Entry 4M9H (X-ray diffraction, 2.39 A resolution); this record covers chains A and T of the 4 polymer chains in the assembly.

# Chain A
Protein: DNA polymerase beta
Organism: Homo sapiens
Notes: EC 2.7.7.7, 4.2.99.-
UniProt: P06746 (DPOLB_HUMAN); numbering as in UniProt (aligned over 1-335)
Chain sequence (335 residues; each row starts with the number of its first residue):
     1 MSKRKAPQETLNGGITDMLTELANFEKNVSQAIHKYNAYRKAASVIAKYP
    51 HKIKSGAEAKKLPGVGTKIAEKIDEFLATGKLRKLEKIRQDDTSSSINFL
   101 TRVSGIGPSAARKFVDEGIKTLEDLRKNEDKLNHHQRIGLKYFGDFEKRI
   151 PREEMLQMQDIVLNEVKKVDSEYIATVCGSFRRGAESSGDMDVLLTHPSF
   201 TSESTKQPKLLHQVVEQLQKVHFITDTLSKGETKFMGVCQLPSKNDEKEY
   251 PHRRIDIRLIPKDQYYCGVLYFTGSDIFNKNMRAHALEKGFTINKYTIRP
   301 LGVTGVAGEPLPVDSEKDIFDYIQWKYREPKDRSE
Unresolved in the structure: 1-10, 203-208, 244-247, 335
Differences from the reference sequence: engineered mutation Lys295 (Glu in P06746)
Ion coordination: Na+ site 1: Lys60, Leu62, Val65 (shared with 1 residue of chain D); Na+ site 2: Thr101, Val103, Ile106 (shared with 1 residue of chain P)
Small-molecule neighbours: dTTP (TTP): Arg149, Gly179, Ser180, Arg183, Ser187, Ser188, Gly189, Asp190, Asp192
Curated features (UniProtKB/Swiss-Prot):
  - region: Arg183 to Asp192 (DNA-binding)
  - active site: Lys72 (Nucleophile)
  - binding site (K(+)): Lys60, Leu62, Val65, Thr101, Val103, Ile106
  - binding site (Na(+)): Lys60, Leu62, Val65, Thr101, Val103, Ile106
  - binding site (dATP): Arg149, Ser180, Arg183, Gly189, Asp190
  - binding site (dCTP): Arg149, Ser180, Arg183, Gly189, Asp190
  - binding site (dGTP): Arg149, Ser180, Arg183, Gly189, Asp190, Asp192
  - binding site (dTTP): Arg149, Ser180, Arg183, Gly189, Asp190
  - binding site (Mg(2+)): Asp190, Asp192, Asp256
  - modified residue: Lys72 (N6-acetyllysine), Arg83 (Omega-N-methylarginine), Arg152 (Omega-N-methylarginine)
  - cross-link (Glycyl lysine isopeptide (Lys-Gly)): Lys41 (interchain with G-Cter in ubiquitin), Lys61 (interchain with G-Cter in ubiquitin), Lys81 (interchain with G-Cter in ubiquitin)
  - natural variant: Leu22 (L22P: Found in a gastric cancer sample; uncertain significance), Tyr39 (Y39C: Found in a gastric cancer sample; uncertain significance), Gly118 (G118V: Decreased DNA-directed DNA polymerase activity), Arg137 (R137Q: Decreased function in base-excision repair), Arg149 (R149I: Decreased DNA-directed DNA polymerase activity), Asp160 (D160N: Found in a gastric cancer sample; uncertain significance), Cys239 (C239R: Found in a gastric cancer sample; uncertain significance), Lys289 (K289M: Found in a colon cancer sample; uncertain significance), Asn294 (N294D: Found in a gastric cancer sample; uncertain significance), Lys295 (E295K: Found in a gastric cancer sample; uncertain significance; this construct carries the variant)
  - mutagenesis: Phe25 (F25W: No effect on 5'-dRP lyase activity. Decreased ssDNA binding), His34 (H34G: Decreased 5'-dRP lyase activity. Decreased ssDNA binding), Lys35 (K35A: Decreased 5'-dRP lyase activity. Decreased ssDNA binding. Loss of 5'-dRP lyase activity; when associated with A-68 and A-72. Decreased ssDNA binding; when associated with A-68 and A-72 ...), Tyr39 (Y39F: No effect on 5'-dRP lyase activity; Y39Q: Abolishes DNA polymerase and 5'-dRP lyase activity), Lys41 (K41R: Abolishes ubiquitination; when associated with R-61 and R-81), Lys60 (K60A: Decreased 5'-dRP lyase activity. Decreased ssDNA binding), Lys61 (K61R: Abolishes ubiquitination; when associated with R-41 and R-81), Lys68 (K68A: No effect on 5'-dRP lyase activity. Decreased ssDNA binding. Loss of 5'-dRP lyase activity; when associated with A-35 and A-72. Decreased ssDNA binding; when associated with A-35 and A-72 ...), Glu71 (E71Q: No effect on 5'-dRP lyase activity. No effect on structure shown by circular dichroism. No effect on ssDNA binding), Lys72 (K72A: Severely reduced 5'-dRP lyase activity. Does not affect ssDNA binding. Loss of 5'-dRP lyase activity; when associated with A-35 and A-68. Decreased ssDNA binding ...), Glu75 (E75A: Slightly decreased 5'-dRP lyase activity. Decreased ssDNA binding. No effect on structure shown by circular dichroism), Lys81 (K81R: Abolishes ubiquitination; when associated with R-41 and R-61), 5 further mutagenesis entries in UniProt
From the paper describing this entry:
  - conformationally variable residues (side-chain flip): Arg258
  - mutagenesis - E295K (225-fold): decreased binding to dTTP
  - mutagenesis - E295K (225-fold): decreased binding to cognate nucleotide
  - mutagenesis - E295K (220-fold): decreased catalytic activity on correct incorporation

# Chain T
Molecule: DNA Template Strand
Sequence (16 nucleotides; row label = number of the first residue in the row):
     1 CCGACAGCGCATCAGC

# How chain A and chain T interact
Contacting residue pairs (15; chain A residue first):
  His34(A) - DC5(T)  stacking on the base
  Asn133(A) - DT12(T)  phosphate contact
  His134(A) - DT12(T)  phosphate contact
  Ser229(A) - DC10(T)  phosphate contact
  Ser229(A) - DA11(T)  sugar contact
  Lys230(A) - DC10(T)  hydrogen bond to the phosphate
  Lys230(A) - DA11(T)  hydrogen bond to the phosphate
  Gly231(A) - DC10(T)  phosphate contact
  Glu232(A) - DC10(T)  hydrogen bond to the phosphate
  Thr233(A) - DG9(T)  hydrogen bond to the phosphate
  Thr233(A) - DC10(T)  hydrogen bond to the phosphate
  Lys234(A) - DG9(T)  phosphate contact
  Lys234(A) - DC10(T)  hydrogen bond to the phosphate
  Tyr271(A) - DA6(T)  base contact
  Tyr296(A) - DC8(T)  sugar contact
Interface residues without a listed pair, chain A (12 interface residues in all): Leu228

# In short
12 residues of chain A face 7 of chain T across their interface, with 6 hydrogen bonds and 1 aromatic stacking
contact. Polar contacts include Lys230(A)-DC10(T), Lys230(A)-DA11(T) and Glu232(A)-DC10(T). Ligands of chain
A: dTTP. The paper reports that E295K of chain A reduces binding to dTTP; conformational variability at
Arg258(A).
Here chain A is DNA polymerase beta (Homo sapiens) and chain T is DNA Template Strand. Entry 4M9H (DNA
Polymerase Beta E295K Soaked with dTTP) was determined by X-ray diffraction, deposited together with 4M9G,
4M9J, 4M9L and 4M9N.
